8PFX - chain A; structure by X-ray diffraction, 1.03 A resolution.

Chain A:
Name: Lysozyme C
Source organism: Gallus gallus
Notes: EC 3.2.1.17
UniProt: P00698 (LYSC_CHICK); residues 1-129 here correspond to UniProt positions 19-147 (UniProt number = residue number + 18)
Sequence (129 residues; row label = number of the first residue in the row):
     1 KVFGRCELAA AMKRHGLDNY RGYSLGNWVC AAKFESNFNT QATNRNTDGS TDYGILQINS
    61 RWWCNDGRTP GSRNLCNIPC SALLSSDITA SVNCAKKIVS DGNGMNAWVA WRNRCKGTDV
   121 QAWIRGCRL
Swiss-Prot annotation at these positions:
  - active site: E35, D52
  - binding site (substrate): D101
Cystine bridges: C6-C127, C30-C115, C64-C80, C76-C94
Metal / ion sites: Na+: S60, C64, S72, R73; Ru ion site 1 near D101 (its only coordinating residue here); Ru ion site 2 near R125 (its only coordinating residue here)
Residues lining bound ligands: YJT (6,8-bis(4-fluorophenyl)-1,5-bis(oxidanyl)-2,4-dioxa-6,8-diaza-1$l4,5$L4-diruthenabicyclo[3.3.0]octan-3-one): W62, W63, R73, L75, D101
From the paper describing this entry:
  - YJT coordination: D101

In short:
Chain A binds compound YJT. S60, C64, S72 and R73 coordinate Na+. UniProt lists active-site residues E35 and
D52 and substrate-binding residue D101. From the paper: YJT coordination by D101.
Chain A is Lysozyme C (Gallus gallus); the structure, X-ray structure of the adduct formed upon reaction of
Lysozyme with K2[Ru2(D-p-FPhF)(CO3)3] in condition B, was determined by X-ray diffraction, deposited together
with 8PFT, 8PFU, 8PFV, 8PFW and 8PFY.
